9E25 - chains E and F of the 6 polymer chains in the assembly; structure by electron microscopy, 3.20 A resolution.

[Chain E (and F)]
Protein: CpaF
From: Caulobacter vibrioides
Notes: chain F of this document is another copy of the same molecule, construct and numbering; everything in this record applies to it too
UniProt: Q9L714 (Q9L714_CAUVI); residues 1-501 here = UniProt positions 1-501
Amino-acid sequence (501 residues; each row starts with the number of its first residue):
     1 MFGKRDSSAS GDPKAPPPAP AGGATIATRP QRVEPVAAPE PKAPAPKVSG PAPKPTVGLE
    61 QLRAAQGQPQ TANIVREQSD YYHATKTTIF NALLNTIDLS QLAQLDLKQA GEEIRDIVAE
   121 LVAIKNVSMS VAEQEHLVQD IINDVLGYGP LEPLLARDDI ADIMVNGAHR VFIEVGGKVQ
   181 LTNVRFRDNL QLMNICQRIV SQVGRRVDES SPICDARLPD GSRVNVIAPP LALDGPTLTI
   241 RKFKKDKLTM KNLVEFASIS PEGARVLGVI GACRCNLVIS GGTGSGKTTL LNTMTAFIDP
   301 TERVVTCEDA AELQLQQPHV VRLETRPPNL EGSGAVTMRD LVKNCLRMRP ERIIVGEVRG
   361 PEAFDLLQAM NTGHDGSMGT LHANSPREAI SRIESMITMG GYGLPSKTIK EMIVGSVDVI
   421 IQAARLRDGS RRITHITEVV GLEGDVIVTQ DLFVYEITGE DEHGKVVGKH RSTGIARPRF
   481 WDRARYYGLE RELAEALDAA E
Disordered / not traced: 1-79

[Chain E / chain F interface]
Contacting residue pairs (54; chain E residue first):
  Arg303(E) - Met164(F)
  Arg303(E) - Asn166(F)  hydrogen bond
  Arg303(E) - Thr239(F)  hydrogen bond
  Ala311(E) - Leu233(F)  hydrophobic
  Pro318(E) - Arg170(F)  hydrogen bond (backbone-side chain)
  His319(E) - Asn166(F)  hydrogen bond
  His319(E) - Phe172(F)
  His319(E) - Val179(F)
  Val320(E) - Asp234(F)
  Val321(E) - Asn166(F)
  Arg322(E) - Ala232(F)
  Arg322(E) - Leu233(F)  hydrogen bond (backbone-backbone)
  Leu323(E) - Ile227(F)  hydrophobic
  Leu323(E) - Leu231(F)
  Leu323(E) - Ala232(F)  hydrophobic
  Glu324(E) - Leu231(F)  hydrogen bond (backbone-backbone)
  Glu324(E) - Leu233(F)
  Arg326(E) - Glu209(F)  hydrogen bond (side chain-backbone)
  Arg326(E) - Ser210(F)
  Arg326(E) - Pro212(F)
  Arg326(E) - Leu231(F)
  Gly332(E) - Leu330(F)
  Gly332(E) - Glu331(F)
  Ala335(E) - Leu330(F)  hydrophobic
  Val336(E) - Ile213(F)  hydrophobic
  Val336(E) - Leu231(F)  hydrophobic
  Asn344(E) - Ile213(F)
  Asn344(E) - Asn225(F)  hydrogen bond
  Asn344(E) - Ile227(F)
  Arg347(E) - Asp215(F)  salt bridge
  Arg347(E) - Arg241(F)  hydrogen bond (backbone-side chain)
  Arg347(E) - Glu312(F)
  Met348(E) - Thr237(F)
  Met348(E) - Thr239(F)
  Arg349(E) - Asp162(F)  salt bridge
  Arg349(E) - Met164(F)
  Arg349(E) - Glu174(F)  salt bridge
  Phe364(E) - Arg359(F)
  Asn371(E) - Thr283(F)
  Asn371(E) - Gly284(F)
  Asn371(E) - Arg431(F)  hydrogen bond (backbone-side chain)
  Tyr402(E) - Arg359(F)
  Gly403(E) - Arg359(F)
  Gly403(E) - Met399(F)
  Pro405(E) - Arg392(F)
  Lys407(E) - Glu388(F)  salt bridge
  Thr408(E) - His382(F)
  Glu411(E) - Thr283(F)
  Glu411(E) - His382(F)  salt bridge
  Glu411(E) - Asn384(F)  hydrogen bond
  Met412(E) - Thr283(F)
  Gly415(E) - Thr283(F)
  Gly415(E) - Arg425(F)  hydrogen bond (backbone-side chain)
  Arg485(E) - His463(F)
Also at the interface, not in a pair above, chain E (37 interface residues in all): Arg217, Thr325, Pro328, Asp340, Leu341, Lys343, Glu351, Leu404, Ser416
Also at the interface, not in a pair above, chain F (39 interface residues in all): Pro230, Ala310, Glu324, Pro327

[Summary]
37 residues of chain E and 39 residues of chain F are in contact; the contacts include 12 hydrogen bonds and 5
salt bridges. Among the polar pairs are Arg347(E)-Asp215(F), Arg349(E)-Asp162(F) and Arg349(E)-Glu174(F).
Chain E and chain F are both CpaF (Caulobacter vibrioides); the structure, Compact structure of CpaF without
nucleotides (Apo dataset), was determined by electron microscopy (same publication as 9E24, 9E26, 9E27 and
9E29).
